Entry 9O6T (electron microscopy, 22.00 A resolution (very low resolution: no residue pairs are listed; an interface is given only as per-side residue counts)); this record covers chains A and W of the 24 polymer chains in the assembly.

== Chain A (and W) ==
Molecule: Prohibitin-2
Organism: Homo sapiens
Notes: chain W of this document is another copy of the same molecule, construct and numbering; everything in this record applies to it too
UniProt: Q99623 (PHB2_HUMAN); residue numbers follow UniProt; this construct covers 1-299
Sequence (299 residues; numbered 1 to 299; the number before each row is that of its first residue):
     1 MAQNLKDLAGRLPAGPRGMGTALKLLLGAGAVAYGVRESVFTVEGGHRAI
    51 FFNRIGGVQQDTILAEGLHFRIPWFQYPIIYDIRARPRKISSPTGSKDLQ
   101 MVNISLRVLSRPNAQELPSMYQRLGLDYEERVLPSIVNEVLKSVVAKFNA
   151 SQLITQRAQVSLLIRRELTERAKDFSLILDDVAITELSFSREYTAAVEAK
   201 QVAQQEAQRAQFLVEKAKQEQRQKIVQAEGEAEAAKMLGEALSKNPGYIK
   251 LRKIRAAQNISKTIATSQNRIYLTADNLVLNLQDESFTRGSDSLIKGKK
Not modelled in the structure: 1-190 (chain W: fully traced)

== Chain A / chain W interface ==
At this resolution (22 A) residue pairs are not listed: 13 residues of chain A and 15 of chain W lie at the interface.

== Overview ==
The interface between chain A and chain W involves 13 residues on one side and 15 on the other.
Both chains are Prohibitin-2 (Homo sapiens). Entry 9O6T (Structure of the human prohibitin complex in the open
state) was determined by electron microscopy together with 9O6S from the same study.
